PDB entry 8OYF | X-ray diffraction, 2.10 A resolution | chain A

== Chain A ==
Molecule: Transporter
Source organism: Neisseria meningitidis MC58
Reference sequence: Q9K0A9 (Q9K0A9_NEIMB); residues 1-315 here = UniProt positions 1-315
Amino-acid sequence (323 residues; each row starts with the number of its first residue):
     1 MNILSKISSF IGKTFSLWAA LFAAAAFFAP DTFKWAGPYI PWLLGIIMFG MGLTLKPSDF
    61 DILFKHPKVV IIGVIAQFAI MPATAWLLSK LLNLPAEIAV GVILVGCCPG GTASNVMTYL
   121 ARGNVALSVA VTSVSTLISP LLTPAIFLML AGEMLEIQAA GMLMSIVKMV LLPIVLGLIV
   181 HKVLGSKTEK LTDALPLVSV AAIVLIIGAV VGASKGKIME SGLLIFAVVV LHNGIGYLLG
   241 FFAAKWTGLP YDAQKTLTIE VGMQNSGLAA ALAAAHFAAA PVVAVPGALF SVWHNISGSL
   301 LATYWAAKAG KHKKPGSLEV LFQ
Unresolved in the structure: 1-2, 313-323
Differences from the reference sequence: expression tag (316-323)
Metal / ion sites: Na+ site 1: Gln77, Glu260, Val261, Met263, Gln264; Na+ site 2: Ser114, Asn115, Ser128, Thr132, Glu260; Ni2+: His181, His312
Residues lining bound ligands: phosphatidylethanolamine (PTY): Gly234, Ile235, Tyr237, Leu238, Phe241, Tyr251, Thr258, Ser297, Leu301, Tyr304, Trp305
Reported in the primary citation:
  - conformationally variable residues (helix shift): Thr14

== In short ==
Ligands of chain A: phosphatidylethanolamine. Gln77, Glu260, Val261, Met263 and Gln264 form the Na+ site 1.
Ser114, Asn115, Ser128, Thr132 and Glu260 coordinate Na+ site 2. The paper reports conformational variability
at Thr14.
Chain A is Transporter (Neisseria meningitidis MC58); the structure, Crystal structure of ASBTNM in lipidic
cubic phase without substrate bound, was determined by X-ray diffraction, deposited together with 8OYG.
